PDB entry 1E54 | X-ray diffraction, 2.10 A resolution | chains A and B

Chain A:
Name: Outer membrane porin protein 32
From: Comamonas acidovorans
UniProt: P24305 (OM32_COMAC); residues 1-332 here correspond to UniProt positions 20-351 (UniProt number = residue number + 19)
Sequence (332 residues; row label = number of the first residue in the row):
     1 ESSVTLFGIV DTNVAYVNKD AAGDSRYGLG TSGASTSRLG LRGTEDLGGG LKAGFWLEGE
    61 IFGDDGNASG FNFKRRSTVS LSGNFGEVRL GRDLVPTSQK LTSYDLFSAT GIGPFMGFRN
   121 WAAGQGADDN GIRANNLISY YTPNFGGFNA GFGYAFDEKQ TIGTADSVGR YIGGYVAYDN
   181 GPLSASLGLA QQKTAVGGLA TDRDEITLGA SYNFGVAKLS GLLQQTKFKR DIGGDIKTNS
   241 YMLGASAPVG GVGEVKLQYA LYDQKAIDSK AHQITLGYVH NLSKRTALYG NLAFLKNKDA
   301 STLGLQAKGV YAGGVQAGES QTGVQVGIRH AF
Modified / non-standard residues: Glu1 (pyroglutamic acid; PCA)
Differences from the reference sequence: modified residue (1)
Ion coordination: Ca2+: Leu29, Asp64, Asn136, Glu158, Gly309

Chain B:
Name: OMP32
From: Comamonas acidovorans
Sequence (8 residues; row label = number of the first residue in the row):
   401 DNWQNGTS

Chain A / chain B interface:
Pairs across the interface (18; chain A residue first):
  Ser3(A) - Gln404(B)
  Val4(A) - Asp401(B)
  Val4(A) - Asn402(B)
  Val4(A) - Trp403(B)  hydrophobic
  Val4(A) - Gln404(B)  hydrogen bond (backbone-backbone)
  Thr5(A) - Trp403(B)
  Thr5(A) - Gln404(B)
  Thr5(A) - Asn405(B)
  Leu6(A) - Trp403(B)
  Leu6(A) - Gln404(B)  hydrogen bond (backbone-backbone)
  Leu6(A) - Asn405(B)
  Leu6(A) - Gly406(B)
  Phe7(A) - Gly406(B)
  Arg42(A) - Gly406(B)
  Phe55(A) - Trp403(B)  hydrophobic
  Lys284(A) - Thr407(B)
  Phe332(A) - Asn405(B)  hydrogen bond (backbone-side chain)
  Phe332(A) - Gly406(B)  hydrogen bond (backbone-backbone)
Interface residues without a listed pair, chain A (12 interface residues in all): Ser2, Leu41, Arg285

Summary:
Chain A and chain B form an interface of 12 and 7 residues respectively, with 4 hydrogen bonds. Polar pairs
include Phe332(A)-Asn405(B), Phe332(A)-Gly406(B) and Val4(A)-Gln404(B). The Ca2+ site is built by Leu29(A),
Asp64(A), Asn136(A), Glu158(A) and Gly309(A).
Here chain A is Outer membrane porin protein 32 and chain B is OMP32, both from Comamonas acidovorans. Entry
1E54 (Anion-selective porin from Comamonas acidovorans) was determined by X-ray diffraction.
